PDB entry 6QZV | X-ray diffraction, 3.00 A resolution | chains A and B of the 4 polymer chains in the assembly

== Chain A (and B) ==
Protein: Dipeptidyl peptidase 9
From: Homo sapiens
Notes: EC 3.4.14.5; chain B of this document is another copy of the same molecule, construct and numbering; everything in this record applies to it too
UniProtKB: Q86TI2 (DPP9_HUMAN), isoform Q86TI2-2; residues -28 to 863 here correspond to UniProt positions 1-892 (UniProt number = residue number + 29)
Amino-acid sequence (898 residues; each row starts with the number of its first residue; numbers below 1 keep their minus sign (Met-28 is residue -28)):
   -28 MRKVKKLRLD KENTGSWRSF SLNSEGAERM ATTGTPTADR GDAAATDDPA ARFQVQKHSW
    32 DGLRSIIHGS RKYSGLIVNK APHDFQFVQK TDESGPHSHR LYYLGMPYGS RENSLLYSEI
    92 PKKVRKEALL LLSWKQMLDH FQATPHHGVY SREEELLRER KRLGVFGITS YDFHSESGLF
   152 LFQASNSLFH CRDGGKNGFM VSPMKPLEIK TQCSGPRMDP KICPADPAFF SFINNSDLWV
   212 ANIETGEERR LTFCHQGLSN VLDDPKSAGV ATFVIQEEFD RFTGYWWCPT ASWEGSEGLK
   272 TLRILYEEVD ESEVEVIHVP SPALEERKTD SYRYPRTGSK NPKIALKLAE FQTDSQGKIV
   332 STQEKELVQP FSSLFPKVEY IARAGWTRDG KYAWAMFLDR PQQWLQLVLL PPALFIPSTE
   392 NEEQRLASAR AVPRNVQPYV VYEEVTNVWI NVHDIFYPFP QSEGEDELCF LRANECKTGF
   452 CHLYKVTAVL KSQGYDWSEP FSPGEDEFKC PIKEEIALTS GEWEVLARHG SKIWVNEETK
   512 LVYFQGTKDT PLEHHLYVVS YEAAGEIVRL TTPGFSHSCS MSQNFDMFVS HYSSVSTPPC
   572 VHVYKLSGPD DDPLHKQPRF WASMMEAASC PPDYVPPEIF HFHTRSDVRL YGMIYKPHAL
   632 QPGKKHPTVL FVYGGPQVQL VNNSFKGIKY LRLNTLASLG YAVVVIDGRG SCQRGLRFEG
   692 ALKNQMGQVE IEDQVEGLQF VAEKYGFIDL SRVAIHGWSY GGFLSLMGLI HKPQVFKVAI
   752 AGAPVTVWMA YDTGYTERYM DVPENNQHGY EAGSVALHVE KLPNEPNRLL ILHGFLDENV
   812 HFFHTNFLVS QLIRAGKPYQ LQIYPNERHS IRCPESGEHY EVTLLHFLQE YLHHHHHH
Unresolved in the structure: -28 to 20, 44-51, 62-64, 80-81, 94-100, 228-230, 267-269, 433-438, 599-603, 866-869 (chain B: -28 to 19, 44-50, 79-81, 95-100, 165-168, 228-231, 265-269, 435-436, 476-478, 599-603, 864-869)
Differences from the reference sequence: expression tag (864-869)

== Interface between chain A and chain B ==
Contacting residue pairs - 81 pairs, chain A then chain B:
  Trp31(A) with Asn795(B); Pro797(B), hydrophobic; Gly827(B), hydrogen bond (side chain-backbone); Pro829(B)
  Asp32(A) with Asn795(B)
  Arg35(A) with Gly827(B)
  Val287(A) with Lys299(B)
  Ile288(A) with Arg298(B)
  His289(A) with Arg298(B), hydrogen bond (backbone-backbone); Lys299(B); Thr300(B)
  Leu295(A) with Phe814(B); Asn817(B)
  Glu296(A) with Phe818(B)
  Arg298(A) with Ile288(B); His289(B), hydrogen bond (backbone-backbone); Tyr305(B); Ala761(B), hydrogen bond (side chain-backbone); His812(B)
  Lys299(A) with Val287(B); His289(B), hydrogen bond
  Thr300(A) with His289(B), hydrogen bond; Thr300(B)
  Arg307(A) with Arg298(B)
  Ala761(A) with Arg298(B)
  Asn795(A) with Trp31(B); Asp32(B), hydrogen bond
  Pro797(A) with Trp31(B); His857(B)
  Phe806(A) with Phe806(B), hydrophobic; Asn817(B)
  His812(A) with Arg298(B)
  Phe813(A) with Phe806(B), hydrophobic; Ile834(B), hydrophobic
  Phe814(A) with Leu295(B); Glu296(B); Arg298(B)
  Asn817(A) with Leu295(B); Phe806(B); Ile834(B); Pro836(B)
  Phe818(A) with Glu296(B)
  Val820(A) with Ile834(B); Pro836(B), hydrophobic
  Ser821(A) with Pro836(B); Asn837(B)
  Ile824(A) with Ile834(B); Pro836(B); Ser847(B); His850(B)
  Arg825(A) with Asn837(B); Glu846(B), salt bridge
  Gly827(A) with Trp31(B), hydrogen bond (backbone-side chain); Arg35(B), hydrogen bond (backbone-side chain)
  Lys828(A) with Trp31(B); His850(B), hydrogen bond (backbone-side chain)
  Pro829(A) with Trp31(B)
  Tyr830(A) with Leu832(B); Gln833(B); Ile834(B), hydrogen bond (side chain-backbone)
  Leu832(A) with Leu832(B); Ile834(B), hydrophobic
  Gln833(A) with Tyr830(B)
  Ile834(A) with Phe813(B), hydrophobic; Asn817(B); Val820(B); Ile824(B); Tyr830(B), hydrogen bond (backbone-side chain); Leu832(B), hydrophobic
  Pro836(A) with Asn817(B); Ser821(B); Ile824(B)
  Asn837(A) with Ser821(B), hydrogen bond
  Glu846(A) with Ile824(B); Arg825(B), salt bridge
  Ser847(A) with Ile824(B)
  His850(A) with Ile824(B); Lys828(B), hydrogen bond (side chain-backbone); Tyr830(B)
  His857(A) with Pro797(B)
  Tyr862(A) with Tyr862(B), hydrogen bond
Other interface residues (no listed pair), chain A (43 interface residues in all): Glu297, Asn798, Ala826, Tyr835
Other interface residues (no listed pair), chain B (45 interface residues in all): Leu233, Glu297, Arg307, Asn798, Ala826, Tyr835

== In short ==
43 residues of chain A and 45 residues of chain B are in contact, with 15 hydrogen bonds and 2 salt bridges.
Polar pairs include Arg825(A)-Glu846(B), Trp31(A)-Gly827(B) and Arg298(A)-Ala761(B).
Both chains are Dipeptidyl peptidase 9 (Homo sapiens). Entry 6QZV (DPP9 bound to a dipeptide (MP) from the
N-terminus of BRCA2) was determined by X-ray diffraction together with 6QZW from the same study.
